3MQY - chains A and D of the 6 polymer chains in the assembly; structure by X-ray diffraction, 2.00 A resolution.

Chain A:
Molecule: SgraIR restriction enzyme
Organism: Streptomyces griseus
Notes: EC 3.1.21.4
UniProt: Q9F6L0 (Q9F6L0_STRGR); residue numbers follow UniProt; this construct covers 2-339
Chain sequence (338 residues; numbered 2 to 339; the number before each row is that of its first residue):
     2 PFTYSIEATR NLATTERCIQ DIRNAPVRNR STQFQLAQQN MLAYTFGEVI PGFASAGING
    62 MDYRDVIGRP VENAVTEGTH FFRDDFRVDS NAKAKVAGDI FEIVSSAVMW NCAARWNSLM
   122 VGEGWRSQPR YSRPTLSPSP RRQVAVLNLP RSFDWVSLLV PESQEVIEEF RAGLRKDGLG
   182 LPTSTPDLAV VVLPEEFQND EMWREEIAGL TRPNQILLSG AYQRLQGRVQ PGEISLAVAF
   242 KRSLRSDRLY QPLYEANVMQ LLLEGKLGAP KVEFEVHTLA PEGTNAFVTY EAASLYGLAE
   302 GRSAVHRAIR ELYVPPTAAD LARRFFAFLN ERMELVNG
Sequence notes: engineered mutation Asp63 (Asn in Q9F6L0)
Metal / ion sites: Mg2+ site 1: Glu103, Asn149, Leu150, Asp188; Mg2+ site 2: Asp188, Phe241 (shared with 1 residue of chain F); Mg2+ site 3: Asp188 (shared with 1 residue of chain F)
Reported in the primary citation:
  - specificity-determining residues: Lys96 (citing earlier work)

Chain D:
Molecule: 11-nt DNA strand
Notes: fragment: cleaved primary site dna, 3-prime fragment
Sequence (11 nucleotides; numbered 8 to 18; the number before each row is that of its first residue):
     8 CCGGTGGACT C
Metal / ion sites: Mg2+ site 1: DC8 (shared with 2 residues of chain B)

Chain A / chain D interface:
Residue-residue contacts (25; chain A residue first):
  Arg31(A) - DT12(D)  base contact
  Arg31(A) - DG13(D)  hydrogen bond to the base
  Arg31(A) - DG14(D)  base contact
  Thr33(A) - DT12(D)  hydrogen bond to the phosphate
  Gln36(A) - DG13(D)  hydrogen bond to the phosphate
  Leu37(A) - DG13(D)  hydrogen bond to the phosphate
  Ala38(A) - DG14(D)  phosphate contact
  Gln39(A) - DG13(D)  hydrogen bond to the phosphate
  Gln39(A) - DG14(D)  hydrogen bond to the phosphate
  Gln40(A) - DG14(D)  hydrogen bond to the phosphate
  Gln40(A) - DA15(D)  hydrogen bond to the phosphate
  Asp90(A) - DG11(D)  phosphate contact
  Asp90(A) - DT12(D)  phosphate contact
  Asn92(A) - DG10(D)  hydrogen bond to the base
  Asn92(A) - DG11(D)  hydrogen bond to the sugar
  Ala93(A) - DT12(D)  phosphate contact
  Ala93(A) - DG13(D)  phosphate contact
  Lys96(A) - DG11(D)  base contact
  Lys96(A) - DT12(D)  base contact
  Lys96(A) - DG13(D)  hydrogen bond to the sugar
  Val97(A) - DG13(D)  sugar contact
  Arg152(A) - DG13(D)  base contact
  Arg246(A) - DC8(D)  base contact
  Asp248(A) - DC8(D)  base contact
  Asp248(A) - DC9(D)  hydrogen bond to the base
Other interface residues (no listed pair), chain A (17 interface residues in all): Phe35, Arg249

Overview:
17 residues of chain A face 8 of chain D across their interface, with 12 hydrogen bonds. Polar contacts
include Arg31(A)-DG13(D), Asn92(A)-DG10(D) and Asp248(A)-DC9(D). Glu103(A), Asn149(A), Leu150(A) and Asp188(A)
form the Mg2+ site 1. The Mg2+ site 2 is built by Asp188(A) and Phe241(A). The paper reports the specificity
determinant Lys96(A).
Chain A is SgraIR restriction enzyme (Streptomyces griseus) and chain D is an 11-nt DNA strand; the structure,
SgrAI with cleaved DNA and Magnesium bound, was determined by X-ray diffraction, deposited together with 3N78
and 3N7B.
